Entry 8VMU (X-ray diffraction, 1.52 A resolution); this record covers chains D and A of the 4 polymer chains in the assembly.

Chain D:
Molecule: 21-nt DNA strand
Sequence (21 nucleotides; each row starts with the number of its first residue):
   501 TTGACTCTCT TAAGAGAGTC A
Ion coordination: Mg2+: DA513, DG514 (shared with Asn-119(A) of chain A); Na+: DA513, DG514 (shared with Asn-119(A) of chain A)

Chain A:
Molecule: Intron-encoded endonuclease I-PpoI
Organism: Physarum polycephalum
Notes: EC 3.1.-.-
UniProtKB: Q94702 (PPO1_PHYPO); numbering as in UniProt (aligned over 2-163)
Amino-acid sequence (162 residues; each row starts with the number of its first residue):
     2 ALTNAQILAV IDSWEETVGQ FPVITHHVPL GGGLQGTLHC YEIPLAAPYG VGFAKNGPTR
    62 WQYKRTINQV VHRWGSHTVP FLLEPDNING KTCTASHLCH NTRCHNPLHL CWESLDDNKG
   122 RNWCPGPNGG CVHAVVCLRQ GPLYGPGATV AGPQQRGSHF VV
Ion coordination: Zn2+ site 1: Cys-41, Cys-100, Cys-105, His-110; Mg2+: Asn-119 (shared with DA513(D), DG514(D) of chain D); Na+: Asn-119 (shared with DA513(D), DG514(D) of chain D); Zn2+ site 2: Cys-125, Cys-132, His-134, Cys-138
From the paper describing this entry:
  - mutagenesis - H78A/H98A, H98A: decreased catalytic activity
  - mutagenesis - H78A: unchanged catalytic activity
  - catalytic residues: His-78, His-98
  - mutagenesis - H98A: abolished binding to metal ion

Interface between chain D and chain A:
Contacting residue pairs (25; chain D residue first):
  DA513(D) / Leu-116(A)  base contact
  DA513(D) / Asn-119(A)  phosphate contact
  DA513(D) / Lys-120(A)  base contact
  DA513(D) / Asn-123(A)  hydrogen bond to the phosphate
  DA513(D) / Leu-144(A)  phosphate contact
  DG514(D) / Arg-61(A)  base contact
  DG514(D) / Thr-95(A)  phosphate contact
  DG514(D) / Ala-96(A)  phosphate contact
  DG514(D) / Ser-97(A)  phosphate contact
  DG514(D) / His-98(A)  salt bridge to the phosphate
  DG514(D) / Leu-116(A)  sugar contact
  DG514(D) / Asn-119(A)  hydrogen bond to the phosphate
  DA515(D) / Asn-57(A)  base contact
  DA515(D) / Arg-61(A)  salt bridge to the phosphate
  DA515(D) / Thr-79(A)  phosphate contact
  DA515(D) / Thr-95(A)  phosphate contact
  DA515(D) / Ala-96(A)  hydrogen bond to the phosphate
  DA515(D) / Trp-113(A)  phosphate contact
  DG516(D) / Asn-57(A)  hydrogen bond to the base
  DG516(D) / Gln-63(A)  base contact
  DG516(D) / Gly-76(A)  hydrogen bond to the phosphate
  DA517(D) / Asn-57(A)  base contact
  DA517(D) / Gln-63(A)  hydrogen bond to the base
  DA517(D) / Arg-74(A)  hydrogen bond to the base
  DG518(D) / Arg-74(A)  hydrogen bond to the base
Interface residues without a listed pair, chain D (7 interface residues in all): DA512
Interface residues without a listed pair, chain A (18 interface residues in all): Trp-75, Thr-103

Overview:
Chain D and chain A form an interface of 7 and 18 residues respectively; the contacts include 8 hydrogen bonds
and 2 salt bridges. Polar pairs include DG516(D)/Asn-57(A), DA517(D)/Gln-63(A) and DA517(D)/Arg-74(A). From
the paper: catalytic residues His-78(A) and His-98(A); H78A/H98A and H98A of chain A reduce catalytic
activity.
Here chain D is a 21-nt DNA strand and chain A is Intron-encoded endonuclease I-PpoI (Physarum polycephalum).
Entry 8VMU (Homing endonuclease I-PpoI-DNA complex:reaction at pH7.0 (K+ MES) with 500 uM Mg2+ for 320s) was
determined by X-ray diffraction together with 8VMO, 8VMP, 8VMQ, 8VMR, 8VMS, 8VMT and 35 further entries from
the same study.
